6XCN - chains A and D of the 9 polymer chains in the assembly; structure by electron microscopy, 3.66 A resolution.

# Chain A
Molecule: Spike glycoprotein
Organism: Severe acute respiratory syndrome coronavirus 2
UniProt: P0DTC2 (SPIKE_SARS2); residues 1-1213 here = UniProt positions 1-1213
Sequence (1259 residues; row label = number of the first residue in the row):
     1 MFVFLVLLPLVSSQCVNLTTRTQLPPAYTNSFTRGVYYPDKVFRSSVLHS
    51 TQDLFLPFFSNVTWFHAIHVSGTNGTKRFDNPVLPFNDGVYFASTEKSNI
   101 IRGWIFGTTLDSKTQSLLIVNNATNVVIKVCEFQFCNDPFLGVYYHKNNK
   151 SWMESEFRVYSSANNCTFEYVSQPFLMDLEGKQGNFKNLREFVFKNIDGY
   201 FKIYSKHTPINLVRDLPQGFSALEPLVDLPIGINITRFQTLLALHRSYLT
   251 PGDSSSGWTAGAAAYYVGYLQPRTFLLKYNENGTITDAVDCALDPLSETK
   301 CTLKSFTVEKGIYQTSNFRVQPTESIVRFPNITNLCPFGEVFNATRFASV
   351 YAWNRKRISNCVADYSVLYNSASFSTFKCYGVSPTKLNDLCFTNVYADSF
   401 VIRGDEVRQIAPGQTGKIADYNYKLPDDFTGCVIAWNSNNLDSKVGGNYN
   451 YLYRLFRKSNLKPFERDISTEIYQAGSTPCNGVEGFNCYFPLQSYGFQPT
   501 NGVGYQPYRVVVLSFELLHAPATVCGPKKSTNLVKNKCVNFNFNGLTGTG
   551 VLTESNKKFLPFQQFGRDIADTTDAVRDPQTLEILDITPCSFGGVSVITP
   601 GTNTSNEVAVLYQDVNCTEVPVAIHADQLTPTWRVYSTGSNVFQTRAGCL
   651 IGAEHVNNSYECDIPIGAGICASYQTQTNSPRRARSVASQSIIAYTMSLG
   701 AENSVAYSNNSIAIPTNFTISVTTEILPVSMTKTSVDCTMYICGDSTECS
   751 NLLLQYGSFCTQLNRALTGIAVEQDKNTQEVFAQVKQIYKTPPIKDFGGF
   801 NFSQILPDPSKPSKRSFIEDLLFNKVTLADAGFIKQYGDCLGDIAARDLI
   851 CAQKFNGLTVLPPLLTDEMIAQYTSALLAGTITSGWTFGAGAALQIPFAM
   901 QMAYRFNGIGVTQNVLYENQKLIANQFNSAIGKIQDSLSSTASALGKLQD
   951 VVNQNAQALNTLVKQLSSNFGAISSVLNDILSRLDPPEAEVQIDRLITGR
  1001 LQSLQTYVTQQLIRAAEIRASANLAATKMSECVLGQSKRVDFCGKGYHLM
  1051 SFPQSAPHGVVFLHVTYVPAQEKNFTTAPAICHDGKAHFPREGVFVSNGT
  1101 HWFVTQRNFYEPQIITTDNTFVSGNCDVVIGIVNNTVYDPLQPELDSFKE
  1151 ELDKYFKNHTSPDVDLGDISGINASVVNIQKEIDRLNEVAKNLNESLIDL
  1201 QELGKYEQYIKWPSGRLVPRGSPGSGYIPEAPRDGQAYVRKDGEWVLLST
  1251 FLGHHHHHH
Not modelled in the structure: 1-26, 67-80, 141-163, 173-185, 197-199, 212-214, 243-262, 519, 621-640, 677-688, 812, 828-853, 1148-1259
Construct notes: conflict Glu607 (Gln in P0DTC2), Pro986 (Lys in P0DTC2), Pro987 (Val in P0DTC2); expression tag (1214-1259)
Disulfides: Cys131-Cys166, Cys291-Cys301, Cys336-Cys361, Cys379-Cys432, Cys391-Cys525, Cys480-Cys488, Cys538-Cys590, Cys617-Cys649, Cys662-Cys671, Cys738-Cys760, Cys743-Cys749, Cys1032-Cys1043, Cys1082-Cys1126
Glycans and other covalent adducts: N-acetylglucosamine (NAG) linked to Asn61, Asn122, Asn165, Asn234, Asn282, Asn331, Asn343, Asn603, Asn616, Asn709, Asn717, Asn801, Asn1134
UniProt features mapped onto this chain:
  - region: Asn280 to Cys301 (Putative superantigen), Arg403 to Asp405 (Integrin-binding motif), Asn448 to Phe456 (Immunodominant HLA epitope recognized by the CD8+), Pro681 to Ala684 (Putative superantigen), Ser816 to Tyr837 (Fusion peptide 1), Lys835 to Phe855 (Fusion peptide 2), Asp1163 to Glu1202 (Heptad repeat 2)
  - site (Cleavage): Arg685, Ser686, Arg815, Ser816
  - glycosylation: Asn17 (N-linked (GlcNAc...) (complex) asparagine), Asn61 (N-linked (GlcNAc...) (hybrid) asparagine), Asn74 (N-linked (GlcNAc...) (complex) asparagine), Asn122 (N-linked (GlcNAc...) (hybrid) asparagine), Asn149 (N-linked (GlcNAc...) (complex) asparagine), Asn165 (N-linked (GlcNAc...) (complex) asparagine), Asn234 (N-linked (GlcNAc...) (high mannose) asparagine), Asn282 (N-linked (GlcNAc...) (complex) asparagine), Thr323 (O-linked (GalNAc) threonine), Ser325 (O-linked (HexNAc...) serine), Asn331 (N-linked (GlcNAc...) (complex) asparagine), Asn343 (N-linked (GlcNAc...) (complex) asparagine), Asn603 (N-linked (GlcNAc...) (hybrid) asparagine), Asn616 (N-linked (GlcNAc...) (complex) asparagine), Asn657 (N-linked (GlcNAc...) (complex) asparagine), Thr676 (O-linked (GlcNAc...) threonine), Thr678 (O-linked (GlcNAc...) threonine), Asn709 (N-linked (GlcNAc...) (high mannose) asparagine), Asn717 (N-linked (GlcNAc...) (hybrid) asparagine), Asn801 (N-linked (GlcNAc...) (hybrid) asparagine) and 6 more in UniProt
  - natural variant: Leu5 (L5F: In strain: Iota/B.1.526), Ser13 (S13I: In strain: Epsilon/B.1.427/B.1.429), Leu18 (L18F: In strain: Beta/B.1.351, Gamma/P.1 and 1 more), Thr19 (T19I: In strain: Omicron/BQ.1.1, Omicron/XBB.1.5 and 1 more; T19R: In strain: Delta/B.1.617.2, Omicron/BA.2 and 4 more), Thr20 (T20N: In strain: Gamma/P.1), Leu24 to Ala27 (sequence variant, change not given here; In strain: Omicron/BA.2, Omicron/BA.2.12.1 and 6 more), Pro26 (P26S: In strain: Gamma/P.1), Gln52 (Q52H: In strain: Omicron/EG.5.1), Ala67 (A67V: In strain: Eta/B.1.525, Omicron/BA.1), His69 to Val70 (deletion: In strain: Alpha/B.1.1.7, Eta/B.1.525 and 5 more), Gly75 (G75V: In strain: Lambda/C.37), Thr76 (T76I: In strain: Lambda/C.37), 82 further natural variant entries in UniProt
  - mutagenesis: His69 to Val70 (Increased incorporation of cleaved spike into virions), Asn121 (N121Q: Partial loss of biliverdin affinity), Arg190 (R190K: Partial loss of biliverdin affinity), Asn234 (N234Q: Increased resistance to neutralizing antibodies), Asn331 (N331Q: Reduced viral infectivity), Asn343 (N343Q: Reduced viral infectivity), Leu452 (L452R: Increased resistance to neutralizing antibodies. Decreases HLA binding to NF9 epitope. Increased binding affinity to human ACE2), Tyr453 (Y453F: Decreased HLA binding to NF9 epitope. Increased binding affinity to human ACE2), Ala475 (A475V: Increased resistance to neutralizing antibodies), Val483 (V483A: Increased resistance to neutralizing antibodies), Glu484 (E484D: Increased replication in human TMEM106B overexpressing cells), Phe490 (F490L: Increased resistance to neutralizing antibodies and human covalescent sera neutralization), 14 further mutagenesis entries in UniProt

# Chain D
Molecule: C105 Fab Light Chain
Organism: Homo sapiens
Notes: antibody fragment or engineered binder
Sequence (217 residues; numbered 1 to 212 plus 6 insertion-coded residues; 1 number in that range is skipped by the numbering (no residue carries it; nothing is unmodelled there); the number before each row is that of its first residue; a row labelled like 27A-27C holds insertion residues (27A, then the next letters in order)):
     1 QSALTQPPS
    11 ASGSPGQSVTISCTGTS
27A-27C SDV
    28 GGYKYVSWYQQHPGKAPKLMIYEVSKRPSGVPDRFSGSKSGNTASLTVSG
    78 LQAEDEADYYCSSYEGSN
95A-95B NF
    96 VVFGGGTKLTV
  106A L
   107 GQPKAAPSVTLFPPSSEELQANKATLVCLISDFYPGAVTVAWKADSSPVK
   157 AGVETTTPSKQSNNKYAASSYLSLTPEQWKSHRSYSCQVTHEGSTVEKTV
   207 APTECS
Not modelled in the structure: 1, 108-212
Disulfides: Cys23-Cys88

# How chain A and chain D interact
Pairs across the interface - 5 pairs, chain A then chain D:
  Asp405(A) with Tyr91(D), hydrogen bond
  Gly502(A) with Gly29(D), hydrogen bond (backbone-backbone)
  Tyr505(A) with Gly29(D); Tyr30(D), hydrophobic; Lys31(D)
Other interface residues (no listed pair), chain A (6 interface residues in all): Arg403, Arg408, Asn501
Other interface residues (no listed pair), chain D (8 interface residues in all): Tyr32, Gly93, Ser94, Asn95

# Overview
Chain A and chain D form an interface of 6 and 8 residues respectively, with 2 hydrogen bonds. Polar pairs
include Asp405(A)-Tyr91(D) and Gly502(A)-Gly29(D). N-acetylglucosamine is covalently linked to Asn61(A),
Asn122(A), Asn165(A), Asn234(A), Asn282(A) and Asn331(A) and 7 more.
Chain A is Spike glycoprotein (Severe acute respiratory syndrome coronavirus 2) and chain D is C105 Fab Light
Chain (Homo sapiens); the structure, Structure of the SARS-CoV-2 spike glycoprotein in complex with the C105
neutralizing antibody Fab fragment (state ..., was determined by electron microscopy, deposited together with
6XCA and 6XCM.
